Entry 1FFC (X-ray diffraction, 1.75 A resolution); this record covers chain A.

== Chain A ==
Protein: Cutinase
Organism: Nectria haematococca mpVI
Notes: EC 3.1.1.3
UniProt: P00590 (CUTI1_FUSSO); residues 1-214 here correspond to UniProt positions 17-230 (UniProt number = residue number + 16)
Chain sequence (214 residues; row label = number of the first residue in the row):
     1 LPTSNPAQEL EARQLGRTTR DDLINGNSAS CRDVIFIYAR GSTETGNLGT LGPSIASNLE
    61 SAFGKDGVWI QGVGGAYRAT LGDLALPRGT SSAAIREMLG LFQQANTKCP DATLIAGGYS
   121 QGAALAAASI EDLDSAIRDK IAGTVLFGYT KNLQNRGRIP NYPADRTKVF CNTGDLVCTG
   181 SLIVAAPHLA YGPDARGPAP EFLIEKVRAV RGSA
Not modelled in the structure: 1-16, 214
Construct notes: engineered mutation L84 (Asn100 in P00590)
Disulfides: C31-C109, C171-C178
Curated features (UniProtKB/Swiss-Prot):
  - active site: S120 (Nucleophile), D175, H188 (Proton donor/acceptor)
  - site (Transition state stabilizer): S42, Q121
  - modified residue: G16 (N-D-glucuronoyl glycine)

== Summary ==
UniProt lists 3 active-site residues.
Chain A is Cutinase (Nectria haematococca mpVI); the structure, Contribution of cutinase serine 42 side chain
to the stabilization of the oxyanion transition state, was determined by X-ray diffraction (same publication
as 1FFA, 1FFB, 1FFD and 1FFE).
